PDB entry 7VNQ | electron microscopy, 2.96 A resolution | chains A and G of the 8 polymer chains in the assembly

# Chain A (and G)
Protein: Potassium voltage-gated channel subfamily KQT member 4, Maltodextrin-binding protein
Source organism: Homo sapiens
Notes: chain G of this document is another copy of the same molecule, construct and numbering; everything in this record applies to it too
Reference sequence: chimeric construct of P56696, A0A140NCD0: residues 2-650 from P56696 (KCNQ4_HUMAN) positions 2-650 (same numbers); residues 660-1026 from A0A140NCD0 positions 26-392 (UniProt number = residue number - 634)
Amino-acid sequence (1049 residues; row label = number of the first residue in the row; numbers below 1 keep their minus sign (Met-7 is residue -7)):
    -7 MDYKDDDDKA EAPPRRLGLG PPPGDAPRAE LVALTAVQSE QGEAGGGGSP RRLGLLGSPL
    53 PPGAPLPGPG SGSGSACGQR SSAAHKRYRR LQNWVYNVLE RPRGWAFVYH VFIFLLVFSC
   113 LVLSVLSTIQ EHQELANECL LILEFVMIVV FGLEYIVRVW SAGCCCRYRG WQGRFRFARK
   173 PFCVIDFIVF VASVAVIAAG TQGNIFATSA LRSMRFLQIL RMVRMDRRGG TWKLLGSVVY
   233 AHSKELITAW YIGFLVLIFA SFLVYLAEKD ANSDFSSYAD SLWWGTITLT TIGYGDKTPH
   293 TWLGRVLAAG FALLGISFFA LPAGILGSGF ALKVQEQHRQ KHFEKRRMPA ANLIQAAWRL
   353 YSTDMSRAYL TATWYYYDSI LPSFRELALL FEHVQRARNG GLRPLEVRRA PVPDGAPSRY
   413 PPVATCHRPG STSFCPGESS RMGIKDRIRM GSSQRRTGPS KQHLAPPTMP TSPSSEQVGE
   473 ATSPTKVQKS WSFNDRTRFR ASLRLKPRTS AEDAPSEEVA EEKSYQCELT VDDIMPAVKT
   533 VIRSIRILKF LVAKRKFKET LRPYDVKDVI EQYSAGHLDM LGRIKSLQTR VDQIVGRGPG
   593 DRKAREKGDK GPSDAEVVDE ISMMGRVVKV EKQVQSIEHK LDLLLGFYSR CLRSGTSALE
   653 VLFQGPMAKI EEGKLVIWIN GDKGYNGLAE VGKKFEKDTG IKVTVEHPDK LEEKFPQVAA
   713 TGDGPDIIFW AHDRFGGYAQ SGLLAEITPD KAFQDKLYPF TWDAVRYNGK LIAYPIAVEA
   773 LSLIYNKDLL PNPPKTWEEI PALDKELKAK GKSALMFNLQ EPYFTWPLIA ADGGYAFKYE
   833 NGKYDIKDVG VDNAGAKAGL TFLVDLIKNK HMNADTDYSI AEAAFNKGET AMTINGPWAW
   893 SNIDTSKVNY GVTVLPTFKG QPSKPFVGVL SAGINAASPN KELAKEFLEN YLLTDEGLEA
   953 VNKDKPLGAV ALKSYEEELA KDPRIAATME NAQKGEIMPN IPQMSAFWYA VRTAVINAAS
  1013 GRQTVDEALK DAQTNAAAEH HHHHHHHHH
Disordered / not traced: -7 to 73, 194-198, 361-531, 589-1041
Sequence notes: initiating methionine (-7); expression tag (-6 to 1, 1027-1041); linker (651-659)
Ion coordination: K+ site 1: Thr283, Ile284 (shared with 2 residues of chain C; 2 residues of chain E; Thr283(G), Ile284(G) of chain G); K+ site 2: Ile284, Gly285 (shared with 2 residues of chain C; 2 residues of chain E; Ile284(G), Gly285(G) of chain G); K+ site 3: Gly285, Tyr286 (shared with 1 residue of chain C; 2 residues of chain E; Gly285(G) of chain G)
Small-molecule neighbours:
  - 7YV ((1S,2S,4R)-N-(2,4,6-trimethylphenyl)bicyclo[2.2.1]heptane-2-carboxamid), molecule 1: Trp242, Phe311, Pro314, Leu318
  - 7YV, molecule 2: Leu305, Leu306, Ser309, Phe310
Swiss-Prot annotation at these positions:
  - region (Interaction with CALM): Ala342 to Arg351, Arg535 to Phe549
  - binding site (a 1,2-diacyl-sn-glycero-3-phospho-(1D-myo-inositol-4,5-bisphosphate)): Arg93, Lys172, Arg219, Arg220, Lys225, Ser235, His330, Lys333

# Chain A / chain G interface
Residue-residue contacts (63; chain A residue first):
  Ala233(A) with Val326(G); His330(G)
  His234(A) with Ala323(G); Val326(G)
  Glu237(A) with Phe322(G); Val326(G)
  Thr240(A) with Thr223(G); Leu226(G)
  Tyr243(A) with Arg216(G); Met217(G); Thr223(G); Trp224(G), hydrogen bond
  Ile244(A) with Thr223(G); Trp224(G), hydrophobic
  Phe246(A) with Phe110(G), hydrophobic; Arg216(G)
  Ile250(A) with Leu209(G), hydrophobic
  Ser269(A) with Thr120(G); Ile121(G)
  Tyr270(A) with Val117(G), hydrophobic; Thr120(G)
  Ala271(A) with Val117(G), hydrophobic
  Trp276(A) with Tyr286(G), hydrogen bond
  Thr280(A) with Ile284(G); Tyr286(G), hydrogen bond
  Thr283(A) with Thr282(G); Thr283(G)
  Ile284(A) with Ile284(G)
  Gly285(A) with Ile284(G); Gly285(G); Tyr286(G)
  Gly287(A) with Tyr286(G)
  Thr290(A) with Tyr286(G)
  Trp294(A) with Ala271(G), hydrophobic; Asp272(G)
  Arg297(A) with Trp275(G)
  Ala301(A) with Thr278(G)
  Leu305(A) with Thr282(G); Phe311(G), hydrophobic
  Ile308(A) with Thr282(G); Ile284(G), hydrophobic
  Ser309(A) with Ala315(G)
  Phe310(A) with Leu227(G), hydrophobic
  Ala312(A) with Ala315(G), hydrophobic
  Leu313(A) with Ala315(G); Leu318(G), hydrophobic; Gly319(G); Phe322(G), hydrophobic
  Ile317(A) with Gly319(G); Phe322(G), hydrophobic
  Ser320(A) with Ser320(G); Ala323(G)
  Gly321(A) with Ala323(G)
  Val561(A) with Asp557(G); Gln564(G)
  Asp571(A) with Asp571(G)
  Met572(A) with Asp571(G)
  Arg575(A) with Asp571(G), salt bridge; Arg575(G)
  Arg582(A) with Thr581(G), hydrogen bond (side chain-backbone); Arg582(G); Gln585(G)
  Ile586(A) with Gln585(G)
Interface residues without a listed pair, chain A (48 interface residues in all): Lys236, Leu247, Phe254, Tyr286, Pro291, Ala300, Ala304, Gly316, Leu324, Val558, Gln564, Leu579
Interface residues without a listed pair, chain G (46 interface residues in all): Ser205, Met206, Arg213, Asp288, Pro314, Leu324, Phe335, Asp560, Gly574, Ser578

# Overview
Chain A and chain G form an interface of 48 and 46 residues respectively; the contacts include 4 hydrogen
bonds and 1 salt bridge. Polar pairs include Arg575(A)-Asp571(G), Tyr243(A)-Trp224(G) and Trp276(A)-Tyr286(G).
Bound to chain A: compound 7YV.
Chain A and chain G are both Potassium voltage-gated channel subfamily KQT member 4, Maltodextrin-binding
protein (Homo sapiens); the structure, Structure of human KCNQ4-ML213 complex in nanodisc, was determined by
electron microscopy (same publication as 7VNP and 7VNR).
